Entry 4U0O (X-ray diffraction, 1.60 A resolution); this record covers chain B.

# Chain B
Molecule: Lipoyl synthase 2
From: Thermosynechococcus elongatus
Notes: EC 2.8.1.8
Reference sequence: Q8DLC2 (LIPA2_THEEB); residue numbers follow UniProt; this construct covers 1-290
Amino-acid sequence (296 residues; row label = number of the first residue in the row):
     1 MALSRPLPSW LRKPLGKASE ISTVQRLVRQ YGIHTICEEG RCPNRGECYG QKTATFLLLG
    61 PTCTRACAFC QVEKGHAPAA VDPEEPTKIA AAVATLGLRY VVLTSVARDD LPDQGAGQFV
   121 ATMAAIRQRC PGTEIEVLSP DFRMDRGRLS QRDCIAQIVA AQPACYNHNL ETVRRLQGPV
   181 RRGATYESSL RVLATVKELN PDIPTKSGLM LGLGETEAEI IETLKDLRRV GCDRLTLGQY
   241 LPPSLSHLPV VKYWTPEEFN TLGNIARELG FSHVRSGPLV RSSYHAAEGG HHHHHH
Not modelled in the structure: 1-7, 13-20, 289-296
Sequence notes: expression tag (291-296)
Swiss-Prot annotation at these positions:
  - binding site ([4Fe-4S] cluster): C37, C42, C48, C63, C67, C70, S283
Metal / ion sites: 4Fe-4S cluster Fe site 1: C37, C42, C48, S283; 4Fe-4S cluster Fe site 2: C63, C67, C70 (together with 2,3-dihydroxy-1,4-dithiobutane)
Small-molecule neighbours:
  - 5'-deoxy-5'-methylthioadenosine (MTA): I36, F69, L138, N169, E171, M210, Q239, Y240, L241, P243, R281, S282, S283
  - 4Fe-4S cluster (SF4), molecule 1: I36, C37, C42, N44, R45, C48, A54, T55, R281, S283, Y284
  - 4Fe-4S cluster (SF4), molecule 2: C63, R65, C67, F69, C70, K74, S105, V106, A107
From the paper describing this entry:
  - 4Fe-4S cluster coordination: C37, C63, S283
  - binding site for 5'-deoxy-5'-methylthioadenosine: N169, E171, M210, R281
  - binding site for 4Fe-4S cluster: T55 (from molecular simulation)
  - binding site for 2,3-dihydroxy-1,4-dithiobutane: I36, L57, T104 (from molecular simulation)
  - binding site for 5'-deoxy-5'-methylthioadenosine: L138, S282 (from molecular simulation)

# Overview
Ligands of chain B: 4Fe-4S cluster and 5'-deoxy-5'-methylthioadenosine. C37, C42, C48 and S283 coordinate
4Fe-4S cluster Fe site 1. Curated annotation (UniProt) lists 7 [4Fe-4S] cluster-binding residues. From the
paper: a binding site for 5'-deoxy-5'-methylthioadenosine at N169, E171 and M210 among others; a binding site
for 2,3-dihydroxy-1,4-dithiobutane at I36, L57 and T104.
Chain B is Lipoyl synthase 2 (Thermosynechococcus elongatus); the structure, Crystal structure of
Thermosynechococcus elongatus Lipoyl Synthase 2 complexed with MTA and DTT, was determined by X-ray
diffraction (same publication as 4U0P).
